PDB entry 8QQM | electron microscopy, 4.70 A resolution (low resolution: residue-level contacts below are approximate; hydrogen-bond / salt-bridge calls are withheld) | chains B and C of the 5 polymer chains in the assembly

== Chain B ==
Protein: Acetylcholine receptor subunit delta
Organism: Tetronarce californica
Reference sequence: P02718 (ACHD_TETCF); residues 1-501 here correspond to UniProt positions 22-522 (UniProt number = residue number + 21)
Chain sequence (501 residues; numbered 1 to 501; the number before each row is that of its first residue):
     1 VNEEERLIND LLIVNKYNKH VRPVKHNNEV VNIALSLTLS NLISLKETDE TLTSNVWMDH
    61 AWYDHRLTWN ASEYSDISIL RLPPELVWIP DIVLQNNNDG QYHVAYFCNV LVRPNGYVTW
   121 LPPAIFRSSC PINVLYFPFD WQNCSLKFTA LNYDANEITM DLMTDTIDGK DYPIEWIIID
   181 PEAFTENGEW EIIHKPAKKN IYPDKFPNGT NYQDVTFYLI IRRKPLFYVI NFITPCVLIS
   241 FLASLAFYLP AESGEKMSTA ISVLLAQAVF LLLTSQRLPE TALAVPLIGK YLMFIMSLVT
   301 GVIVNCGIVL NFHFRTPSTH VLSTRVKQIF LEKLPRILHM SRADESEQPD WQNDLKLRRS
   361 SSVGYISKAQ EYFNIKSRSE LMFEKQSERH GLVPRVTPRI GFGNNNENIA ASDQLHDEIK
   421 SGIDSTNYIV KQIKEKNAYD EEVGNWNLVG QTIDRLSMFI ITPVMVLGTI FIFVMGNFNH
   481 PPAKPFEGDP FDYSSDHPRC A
Unresolved in the structure: 1-225, 342-415, 480-501
Swiss-Prot annotation at these positions:
  - modified residue: Y372 (Phosphotyrosine)
  - glycosylation (N-linked (GlcNAc...) asparagine): N70, N143, N208

== Chain C ==
Protein: Acetylcholine receptor subunit beta
Organism: Tetronarce californica
Reference sequence: P02712 (ACHB_TETCF); residues 1-469 here correspond to UniProt positions 25-493 (UniProt number = residue number + 24)
Chain sequence (469 residues; row label = number of the first residue in the row):
     1 SVMEDTLLSV LFETYNPKVR PAQTVGDKVT VRVGLTLTNL LILNEKIEEM TTNVFLNLAW
    61 TDYRLQWDPA AYEGIKDLRI PSSDVWQPDI VLMNNNDGSF EITLHVNVLV QHTGAVSWQP
   121 SAIYRSSCTI KVMYFPFDWQ NCTMVFKSYT YDTSEVTLQH ALDAKGEREV KEIVINKDAF
   181 TENGQWSIEH KPSRKNWRSD DPSYEDVTFY LIIQRKPLFY IVYTIIPCIL ISILAILVFY
   241 LPPDAGEKMS LSISALLAVT VFLLLLADKV PETSLSVPII IRYLMFIMIL VAFSVILSVV
   301 VLNLHHRSPN THTMPNWIRQ IFIETLPPFL WIQRPVTTPS PDSKPTIISR ANDEYFIRKP
   361 AGDFVCPVDN ARVAVQPERL FSEMKWHLNG LTQPVTLPQD LKEAVEAIKY IAEQLESASE
   421 FDDLKKDWQY VAMVADRLFL YVFFVICSIG TFSIFLDASH NVPPDNPFA
Unresolved in the structure: 1-217, 335-397, 461-469
Swiss-Prot annotation at these positions:
  - modified residue: Y355 (Phosphotyrosine)
  - glycosylation: N141 (N-linked (GlcNAc...) asparagine)

== Interface between chain B and chain C ==
Contacting residue pairs (31; chain B residue first):
  G254(B) - E247(C)
  M257(B) - L241(C)
  M257(B) - E247(C)
  I261(B) - S254(C)
  L264(B) - L234(C)
  L271(B) - P227(C)
  E280(B) - F219(C)
  T281(B) - F219(C)
  A282(B) - F219(C)
  N311(B) - Y240(C)
  R315(B) - Y240(C)
  S318(B) - R334(C)
  T319(B) - R334(C)
  E418(B) - K402(C)
  E418(B) - V405(C)
  I419(B) - L401(C)
  I419(B) - K402(C)
  I419(B) - V405(C)
  S421(B) - V405(C)
  S421(B) - K409(C)
  G422(B) - V405(C)
  G422(B) - I408(C)
  S425(B) - I408(C)
  S425(B) - K409(C)
  S425(B) - A412(C)
  T426(B) - I408(C)
  Y428(B) - A412(C)
  Y428(B) - E416(C)
  I429(B) - I408(C)
  I429(B) - I411(C)
  I429(B) - A412(C)
Interface residues without a listed pair, chain B (28 interface residues in all): E255, S258, S275, P286, M293, H416, I423, Q432
Interface residues without a listed pair, chain C (26 interface residues in all): L218, Y223, I226, P242, S250, L251, K269, E406, L415, M433

== Overview ==
Chain B and chain C form an interface of 28 and 26 residues respectively.
Chain B is Acetylcholine receptor subunit delta and chain C is Acetylcholine receptor subunit beta, both from
Tetronarce californica; the structure, nicotinic acetylcholine receptor in intact synaptic membrane, was
determined by electron microscopy.
